8UFE - chain A; structure by electron microscopy, 3.68 A resolution.

[Chain A]
Protein: Integral membrane efflux protein EfpA
Organism: Mycolicibacterium smegmatis
Reference sequence: A0A653FLF0 (A0A653FLF0_MYCSM); numbering as in UniProt (aligned over 27-496)
Amino-acid sequence (470 residues; numbered 27 to 496; the number before each row is that of its first residue):
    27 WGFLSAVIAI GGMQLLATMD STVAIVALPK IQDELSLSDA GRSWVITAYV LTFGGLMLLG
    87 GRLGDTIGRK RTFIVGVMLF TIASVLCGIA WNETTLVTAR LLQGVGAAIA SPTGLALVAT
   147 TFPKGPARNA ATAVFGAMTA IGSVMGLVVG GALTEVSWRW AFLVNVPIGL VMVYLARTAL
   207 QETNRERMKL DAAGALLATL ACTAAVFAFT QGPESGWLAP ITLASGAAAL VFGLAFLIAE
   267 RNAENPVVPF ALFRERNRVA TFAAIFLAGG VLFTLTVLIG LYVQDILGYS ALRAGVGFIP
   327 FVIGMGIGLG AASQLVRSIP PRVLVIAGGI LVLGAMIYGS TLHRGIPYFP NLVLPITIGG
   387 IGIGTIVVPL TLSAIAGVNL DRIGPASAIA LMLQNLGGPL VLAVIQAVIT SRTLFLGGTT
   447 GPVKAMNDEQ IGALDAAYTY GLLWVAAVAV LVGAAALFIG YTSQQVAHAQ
Ligand contacts: phosphatidylethanolamine (PTY): Thr44, Thr48, Ile51, Phe161, Thr165, Ser169, Leu173, Ile291, Ala294, Leu298, Phe299, Leu301, Thr302, Val303, Ile305, Tyr308, Phe324, Phe327, Met331, Gly365, Leu368, Ile382, Gly385, Ile389, Val393, Leu396, Thr397, Gln420, Leu468

[Overview]
Ligands of chain A: phosphatidylethanolamine.
Chain A is Integral membrane efflux protein EfpA (Mycolicibacterium smegmatis); the structure, Multidrug
efflux pump EfpA from mycobacterium smegmatis, was determined by electron microscopy together with 8UFD and
8WM5 from the same study.
